Entry 4MMT (X-ray diffraction, 3.05 A resolution); this record covers chains A and B.

# Chain A
Protein: Fusion glycoprotein F2
Source organism: Human respiratory syncytial virus A2
UniProtKB: P03420 (FUS_HRSVA); residue numbers follow UniProt; this construct covers 26-107
Chain sequence (82 residues; each row starts with the number of its first residue):
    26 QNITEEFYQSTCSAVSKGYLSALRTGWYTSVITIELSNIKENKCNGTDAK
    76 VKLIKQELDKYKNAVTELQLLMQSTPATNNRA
Disordered / not traced: 99-107
Differences from the reference sequence: engineered mutation A102 (Pro in P03420)
What the authors report for this chain:
  - conformationally variable residues: I64 to D73
  - mutagenesis - K87F/V90L: decreased expression

# Chain B
Protein: Fusion glycoprotein F1 fused with Fibritin trimerization domain
Source organism: Human respiratory syncytial virus A2
UniProtKB: chimeric construct of P03420, P10104: residues 137-513 from P03420 (FUS_HRSVA) positions 137-513 (same numbers); residues 518-544 from P10104 positions 458-484 (UniProt number = residue number - 60)
Chain sequence (414 residues; numbered 137 to 550; the number before each row is that of its first residue):
   137 FLGFLLGVGSAIASGVAVCKVLHLEGEVNKIKSALLSTNKAVVSLSNGVS
   187 VLTFKVLDLKNYIDKQLLPILNKQSCSISNIETVIEFQQKNNRLLEITRE
   237 FSVNAGVTTPVSTYMLTNSELLSLINDMPITNDQKKLMSNNVQIVRQQSY
   287 SIMCIIKEEVLAYVVQLPLYGVIDTPCWKLHTSPLCTTNTKEGSNICLTR
   337 TDRGWYCDNAGSVSFFPQAETCKVQSNRVFCDTMNSLTLPSEVNLCNVDI
   387 FNPKYDCKIMTSKTDVSSSVITSLGAIVSCYGKTKCTASNKNRGIIKTFS
   437 NGCDYVSNKGVDTVSVGNTLYYVNKQEGKSLYVKGEPIINFYDPLVFPSD
   487 EFDASISQVNEKINQSLAFIRKSDELLSAIGGYIPEAPRDGQAYVRKDGE
   537 WVLLSTFLGGLVPR
Disordered / not traced: 517-550
Differences from the reference sequence: engineered mutation C155 (Ser in P03420), F190 (Ser in P03420), L207 (Val in P03420), C290 (Ser in P03420), V379 (Ile in P03420), V447 (Met in P03420); linker (514-517); variant L539 (Phe479 in P10104); expression tag (545-550)
Disulfides: C155-C290, C313-C343, C322-C333, C358-C367, C382-C393, C416-C422
What the authors report for this chain:
  - conformationally variable residues: L203 to N216
  - mutagenesis - S155C/S290C, S190F/V207L, F488W: increased stability
  - mutagenesis - V178N, V185E, S403C/T420C, I506K: unchanged stability

# Chain A / chain B interface
Pairs across the interface (209):
  Q26(A) with S362(B); N363(B); Q462(B), hydrogen bond; E463(B)
  I28(A) with S362(B); L410(B); G464(B); K465(B), hydrogen bond (backbone-backbone)
  T29(A) with L410(B); K465(B), hydrogen bond (side chain-backbone)
  E30(A) with T408(B), hydrogen bond; S409(B), hydrogen bond (side chain-backbone); L410(B), hydrogen bond (side chain-backbone); Y441(B), hydrogen bond; K465(B), hydrogen bond (backbone-backbone); S466(B); L467(B), hydrogen bond (backbone-backbone)
  E31(A) with L467(B)
  F32(A) with I413(B), hydrophobic; C439(B), hydrophobic; D440(B); Y441(B), hydrophobic; L467(B), hydrogen bond (backbone-backbone); Y468(B), hydrophobic; V469(B), hydrogen bond (backbone-backbone)
  Y33(A) with N383(B); V469(B), hydrophobic
  Q34(A) with Y468(B), hydrogen bond; V469(B), hydrogen bond (backbone-backbone); K470(B); G471(B), hydrogen bond (side chain-backbone)
  S35(A) with L321(B); G471(B), hydrogen bond (backbone-backbone); E472(B); P473(B); I474(B), hydrogen bond (backbone-backbone)
  T36(A) with R336(B); I386(B)
  C37(A) with T318(B); S319(B), hydrogen bond (backbone-backbone); P320(B); L321(B), hydrophobic; I413(B), hydrophobic; S415(B); C439(B), disulfide
  S38(A) with H317(B); T318(B); R336(B), hydrogen bond
  A39(A) with K315(B); L316(B); H317(B), hydrogen bond (backbone-backbone); T408(B); I413(B), hydrophobic
  V40(A) with W314(B); K315(B); L316(B), hydrophobic; N383(B)
  S41(A) with W314(B); K315(B), hydrogen bond (backbone-backbone); H317(B), hydrogen bond; S409(B), hydrogen bond
  G43(A) with C313(B)
  Y44(A) with T311(B); P312(B); C313(B), hydrogen bond (backbone-backbone); W341(B), hydrophobic; N363(B); V365(B), hydrophobic; S409(B), hydrogen bond
  L45(A) with D310(B); T311(B); N363(B), hydrogen bond (backbone-backbone); R364(B); V365(B), hydrogen bond (backbone-backbone)
  S46(A) with V308(B); I309(B); D310(B), hydrogen bond (backbone-backbone); T311(B), hydrogen bond; C313(B); R364(B), hydrogen bond (backbone-side chain); V365(B)
  A47(A) with Y306(B); V308(B); R364(B); V365(B), hydrogen bond (backbone-backbone); F366(B); C367(B), hydrogen bond (backbone-backbone)
  L48(A) with L305(B); Y306(B); G307(B); V308(B), hydrogen bond (backbone-backbone); N345(B); F352(B), hydrophobic; C367(B); T369(B)
  R49(A) with Q284(B); P304(B); L305(B); Y306(B); C367(B), hydrogen bond (backbone-backbone); D368(B), salt bridge; T369(B), hydrogen bond (backbone-side chain); M370(B), hydrogen bond
  T50(A) with L305(B), hydrogen bond (backbone-backbone); G307(B), hydrogen bond (side chain-backbone); V308(B); T369(B)
  G51(A) with L305(B), hydrogen bond (backbone-backbone)
  W52(A) with A147(B); S150(B); Q284(B); Y286(B), hydrophobic; Q302(B); L303(B); P304(B); L305(B)
  Y53(A) with L188(B); M264(B); P265(B); V301(B); Q302(B); L303(B), hydrogen bond (backbone-backbone); L305(B), hydrophobic
  T54(A) with S150(B); G151(B); V154(B); V301(B)
  S55(A) with L188(B); L260(B); Y299(B); V300(B); V301(B), hydrogen bond (backbone-backbone)
  V56(A) with V154(B), hydrophobic; L158(B), hydrophobic; L188(B), hydrogen bond (backbone-backbone); T189(B); F190(B), hydrogen bond (backbone-backbone); Y299(B)
  I57(A) with F190(B); V192(B), hydrophobic; L252(B), hydrophobic; L297(B); A298(B); Y299(B), hydrogen bond (backbone-backbone); V301(B), hydrophobic
  T58(A) with I167(B); L171(B); F190(B), hydrogen bond (backbone-backbone); K191(B); V192(B), hydrogen bond (backbone-backbone); V296(B); L297(B); A298(B)
  I59(A) with V192(B), hydrophobic; L193(B); I233(B), hydrophobic; V296(B); L297(B), hydrogen bond (backbone-backbone); Y299(B), hydrophobic
  E60(A) with L171(B); K191(B); L193(B), hydrogen bond (backbone-backbone); D194(B); L195(B), hydrogen bond (backbone-backbone); K196(B), salt bridge; N197(B); E295(B)
  L61(A) with K196(B); L230(B), hydrophobic; I292(B), hydrophobic; E295(B), hydrogen bond (backbone-backbone); L297(B), hydrophobic
  S62(A) with K196(B); I199(B)
  I64(A) with I199(B), hydrophobic; L203(B), hydrophobic
  K68(A) with S211(B)
  C69(A) with S211(B); C212(B), disulfide
  N70(A) with S211(B)
  A74(A) with I214(B)
  K75(A) with S215(B)
  V76(A) with C212(B), hydrophobic; S213(B); I214(B), hydrophobic; S215(B)
  I79(A) with Q202(B); V220(B), hydrophobic
  E82(A) with F223(B); Q224(B); N227(B), hydrogen bond; L231(B)
  K85(A) with N227(B); L231(B)
  Y86(A) with L195(B), hydrophobic; I199(B); N227(B); L230(B), hydrophobic
  A89(A) with T234(B)
  E92(A) with T234(B); S238(B), hydrogen bond
  L93(A) with T234(B); M289(B); I292(B), hydrophobic; L297(B), hydrophobic
  L96(A) with F237(B); A241(B); G242(B)
  Q98(A) with H159(B)
Also at the interface, not in a pair above, chain A (60 interface residues in all): N27, K42, N63, T72, D73, L78, L83, V90, Q94
Also at the interface, not in a pair above, chain B (119 interface residues in all): V187, D200, N228, M251, D263, L273, C343, S350, V360, G411
Inter-chain disulfides: C37(A)-C439(B), C69(A)-C212(B)

# In short
60 residues of chain A face 119 of chain B across their interface, with 2 disulfide bonds, 51 hydrogen bonds
and 2 salt bridges. Polar pairs include R49(A)-D368(B), E60(A)-K196(B) and Q26(A)-Q462(B). The paper reports
that S155C/S290C, S190F/V207L and F488W of chain B increase stability; conformational variability at I64(A)
and L203(B); 8 substitutions were tested in all.
Here chain A is Fusion glycoprotein F2 and chain B is Fusion glycoprotein F1 fused with Fibritin trimerization
domain, both from Human respiratory syncytial virus A2. Entry 4MMT (Crystal Structure of Prefusion-stabilized
RSV F Variant DS-Cav1 at pH 9.5) was determined by X-ray diffraction, deposited together with 4MMQ, 4MMR,
4MMS, 4MMU and 4MMV.
